Entry 3G6T (X-ray diffraction, 1.90 A resolution); this record covers chains A and C of the 4 polymer chains in the assembly.

Chain A:
Name: Glucocorticoid receptor
Source organism: Rattus norvegicus
Notes: engineered mutation(s): insertion of Arg after G470
Reference sequence: P06536 (GCR_RAT); the construct has insertions or renumbered stretches relative to UniProt, so the offset changes along the chain: 440-470 = UniProt 440-470; 472-526 = UniProt 471-525
Sequence (91 residues; row label = number of the first residue in the row):
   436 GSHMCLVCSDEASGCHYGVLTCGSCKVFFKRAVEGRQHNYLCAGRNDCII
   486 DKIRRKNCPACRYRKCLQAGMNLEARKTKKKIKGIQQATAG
Unresolved in the structure: 436, 515-526
Sequence notes: expression tag (436-439); insertion (471)
Ion coordination: Zn2+ site 1: Cys440, Cys443, Cys457, Cys460; Zn2+ site 2: Cys477, Cys483, Cys493, Cys496
Reported in the primary citation:
  - mutagenesis - K514A: decreased binding to DNA
  - mutagenesis - K514A: unchanged signaling
  - mutagenesis - G470A: decreased signaling in response to Pal
  - mutagenesis - G470A: decreased signaling in response to Tat

Chain C:
Molecule: 16-nt DNA strand
Sequence (16 nucleotides; each row starts with the number of its first residue):
     1 AAGAACAGGGTGTTCT

How chain A and chain C interact:
Residue-residue contacts (11):
  Cys450(A) with DA1(C), sugar contact
  His451(A) with DA1(C), phosphate contact; DA2(C), salt bridge to the phosphate
  Tyr452(A) with DA2(C), hydrogen bond to the phosphate; DG3(C), hydrogen bond to the phosphate
  Lys461(A) with DA2(C), base contact; DG3(C), hydrogen bond to the base
  Lys465(A) with DG3(C), salt bridge to the phosphate
  Arg466(A) with DA5(C), base contact
  Arg511(A) with DA1(C), sugar contact; DA2(C), hydrogen bond to the sugar
Other interface residues (no listed pair), chain A (8 interface residues in all): Val462
Other interface residues (no listed pair), chain C (5 interface residues in all): DC6

In short:
8 residues of chain A and 5 residues of chain C are in contact, with 4 hydrogen bonds and 2 salt bridges.
Polar pairs include Lys461(A)-DG3(C), Arg511(A)-DA2(C) and Tyr452(A)-DA2(C). The paper reports that K514A of
chain A reduces binding to DNA; G470A of chain A reduces signaling in response to Pal.
Here chain A is Glucocorticoid receptor (Rattus norvegicus) and chain C is a 16-nt DNA strand. Entry 3G6T (GR
gamma DNA-binding domain:FKBP5 16bp complex-34) was determined by X-ray diffraction (same publication as 3FYL,
3G6P, 3G6Q, 3G6R, 3G6U, 3G8U and 8 further entries).
